PDB entry 8GJ3 | electron microscopy, 2.80 A resolution | chains C and F of the 8 polymer chains in the assembly

[Chain C]
Molecule: DNA polymerase III subunit tau
Organism: Escherichia coli K-12
Notes: EC 2.7.7.7
UniProt: P06710 (DPO3X_ECOLI); residues 1-643 here = UniProt positions 1-643
Chain sequence (643 residues; numbered 1 to 643; the number before each row is that of its first residue):
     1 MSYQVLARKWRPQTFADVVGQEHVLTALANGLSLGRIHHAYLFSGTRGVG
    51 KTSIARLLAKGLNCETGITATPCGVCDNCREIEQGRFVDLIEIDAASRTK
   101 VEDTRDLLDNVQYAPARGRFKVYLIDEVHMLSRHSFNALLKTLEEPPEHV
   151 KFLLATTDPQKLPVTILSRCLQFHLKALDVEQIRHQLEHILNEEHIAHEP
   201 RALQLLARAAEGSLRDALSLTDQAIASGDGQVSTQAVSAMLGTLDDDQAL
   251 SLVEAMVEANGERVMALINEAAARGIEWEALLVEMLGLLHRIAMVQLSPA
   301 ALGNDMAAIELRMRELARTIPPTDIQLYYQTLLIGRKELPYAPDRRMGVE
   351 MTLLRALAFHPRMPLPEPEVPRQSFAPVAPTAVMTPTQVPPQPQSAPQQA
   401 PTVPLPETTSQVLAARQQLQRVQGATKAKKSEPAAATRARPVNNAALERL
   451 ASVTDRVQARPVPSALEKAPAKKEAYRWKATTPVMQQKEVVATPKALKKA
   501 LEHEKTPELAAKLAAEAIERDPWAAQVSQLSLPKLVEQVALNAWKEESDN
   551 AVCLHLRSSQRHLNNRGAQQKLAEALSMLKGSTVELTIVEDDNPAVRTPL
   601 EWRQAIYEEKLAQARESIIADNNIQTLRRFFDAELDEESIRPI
Disordered / not traced: 1-2, 370-643
Metal / ion sites: Mg2+: Thr52 (together with ADP); Zn2+: Cys64, Cys73, Cys76, Cys79
Residues lining bound ligands:
  - ADP (adenosine-5'-diphosphate): Ala7, Trp10, Arg11, Pro12, Asp17, Val18, Val19, Gln21, Thr46, Arg47, Gly48, Val49, Gly50, Lys51, Thr52, Ser53, Leu214, Arg215, Leu218
  - tetrafluoroaluminate (ALF): Thr46, Arg47, Gly48, Lys51, Thr52, Glu127, Thr157, Arg215
Curated features (UniProtKB/Swiss-Prot):
  - binding site (ATP): Gly45 to Thr52
  - binding site (Zn(2+)): Cys64, Cys73, Cys76, Cys79

[Chain F]
Molecule: DNA polymerase III subunit psi
Organism: Escherichia coli K-12
Notes: EC 2.7.7.7
UniProt: P28632 (HOLD_ECOLI); residues 1-137 here = UniProt positions 1-137
Chain sequence (137 residues; each row starts with the number of its first residue):
     1 MTSRRDWQLQQLGITQWSLRRPGALQGEIAIAIPAHVRLVMVANDLPALT
    51 DPLVSDVLRALTVSPDQVLQLTPEKIAMLPQGSHCNSWRLGTDEPLSLEG
   101 AQVASPALTDLRANPTARAALWQQICTYEHDFFPRND
Disordered / not traced: 1, 31-137

[Interface between chain C and chain F]
Pairs across the interface (21; chain C residue first):
  Gln296(C) - Ile29(F)
  Leu297(C) - Leu25(F)  hydrophobic
  Leu297(C) - Gln26(F)  hydrogen bond (backbone-backbone)
  Pro299(C) - Gln26(F)
  Arg318(C) - Glu28(F)
  Arg318(C) - Ile29(F)
  Arg318(C) - Ala30(F)
  Ile320(C) - Ile29(F)
  Pro322(C) - Leu25(F)  hydrophobic
  Thr323(C) - Trp17(F)
  Leu327(C) - Arg5(F)
  Gln330(C) - Ile14(F)
  Gln330(C) - Thr15(F)  hydrogen bond (side chain-backbone)
  Gln330(C) - Trp17(F)
  Thr331(C) - Ile14(F)
  Ile334(C) - Gly13(F)
  Ile334(C) - Ile14(F)  hydrophobic
  Arg355(C) - Leu12(F)
  Phe359(C) - Arg5(F)  hydrogen bond (backbone-side chain)
  Phe359(C) - Gln8(F)
  Phe359(C) - Leu9(F)  hydrophobic
Other interface residues (no listed pair), chain C (19 interface residues in all): Ser298, Ala317, Pro321, Gln326, His360, Pro361
Other interface residues (no listed pair), chain F (16 interface residues in all): Gln16, Ala24, Gly27

[Overview]
Chain C and chain F form an interface of 19 and 16 residues respectively, with 3 hydrogen bonds. Polar pairs
include Gln330(C)-Thr15(F), Phe359(C)-Arg5(F) and Leu297(C)-Gln26(F). Ligands of chain C: ADP and
tetrafluoroaluminate. UniProt lists 8 ATP-binding residues and 4 Zn2+-binding residues on chain C.
Chain C is DNA polymerase III subunit tau and chain F is DNA polymerase III subunit psi, both from Escherichia
coli K-12; the structure, E. coli clamp loader on primed template DNA, was determined by electron microscopy,
deposited together with 8GIY, 8GIZ, 8GJ0, 8GJ1 and 8GJ2.
